6EVX - chains A and B of the 12 polymer chains in the assembly; structure by electron microscopy, 4.20 A resolution (low resolution: residue-level contacts below are approximate; hydrogen-bond / salt-bridge calls are withheld).

Chain A:
Protein: Tubulin alpha-1B chain
Source organism: Sus scrofa
UniProtKB: Q2XVP4 (TBA1B_PIG); numbering as in UniProt (aligned over 1-451)
Sequence (451 residues; numbered 1 to 451; the number before each row is that of its first residue):
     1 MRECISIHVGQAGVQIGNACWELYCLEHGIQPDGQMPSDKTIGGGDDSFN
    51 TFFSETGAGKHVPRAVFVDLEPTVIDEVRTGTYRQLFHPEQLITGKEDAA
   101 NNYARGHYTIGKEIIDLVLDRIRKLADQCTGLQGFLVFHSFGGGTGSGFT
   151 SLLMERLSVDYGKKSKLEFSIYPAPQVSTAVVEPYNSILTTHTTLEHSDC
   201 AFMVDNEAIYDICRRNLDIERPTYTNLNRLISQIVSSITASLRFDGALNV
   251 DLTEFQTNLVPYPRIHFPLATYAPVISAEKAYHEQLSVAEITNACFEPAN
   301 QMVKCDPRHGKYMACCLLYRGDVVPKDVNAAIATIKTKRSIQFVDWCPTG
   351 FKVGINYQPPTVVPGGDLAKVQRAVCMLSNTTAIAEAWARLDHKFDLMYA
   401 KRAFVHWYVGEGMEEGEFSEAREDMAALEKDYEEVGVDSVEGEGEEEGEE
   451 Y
Unresolved in the structure: 38-46, 442-451
Bound ions: Mg2+: Glu71 (together with GTP)
Ligand contacts: GTP: Gly10, Gln11, Ala12, Gln15, Ile16, Asp69, Glu71, Asp98, Ala99, Ala100, Asn101, Ser140, Gly143, Gly144, Thr145, Gly146, Thr179, Glu183, Asn206, Tyr224, Leu227, Asn228, Ile231
Curated features (UniProtKB/Swiss-Prot):
  - motif: Met1 to Cys4 (MREC motif)
  - active site: Glu254
  - binding site (GTP): Gly10, Gln11, Ala12, Gln15, Glu71, Ala99, Ser140, Gly143, Gly144, Thr145, Gly146, Thr179, Glu183, Asn206, Tyr224, Asn228, Leu252
  - binding site (Mg(2+)): Glu71
  - site: Tyr451 (Involved in polymerization)
  - modified residue: Lys40 (N6,N6,N6-trimethyllysine), Ser48 (Phosphoserine), Ser232 (Phosphoserine), Tyr282 (3'-nitrotyrosine), Arg339 (Omega-N-methylarginine), Ser439 (Phosphoserine), Glu443 (5-glutamyl polyglutamate), Glu445 (5-glutamyl polyglutamate), Tyr451 (3'-nitrotyrosine)
  - cross-link (Glycyl lysine isopeptide (Lys-Gly)): Lys326 (interchain with G-Cter in ubiquitin), Lys370 (interchain with G-Cter in ubiquitin)
From the paper describing this entry:
  - conformationally variable residues: Gly57

Chain B:
Protein: Tubulin beta chain
Source organism: Sus scrofa
UniProtKB: P02554 (TBB_PIG); numbering as in UniProt (aligned over 1-445)
Sequence (445 residues; each row starts with the number of its first residue):
     1 MREIVHIQAGQCGNQIGAKFWEVISDEHGIDPTGSYHGDSDLQLERINVY
    51 YNEAAGNKYVPRAILVDLEPGTMDSVRSGPFGQIFRPDNFVFGQSGAGNN
   101 WAKGHYTEGAELVDSVLDVVRKESESCDCLQGFQLTHSLGGGTGSGMGTL
   151 LISKIREEYPDRIMNTFSVVPSPKVSDTVVEPYNATLSVHQLVENTDETY
   201 CIDNEALYDICFRTLKLTTPTYGDLNHLVSATMSGVTTCLRFPGQLNADL
   251 RKLAVNMVPFPRLHFFMPGFAPLTSRGSQQYRALTVPELTQQMFDAKNMM
   301 AACDPRHGRYLTVAAVFRGRMSMKEVDEQMLNVQNKNSSYFVEWIPNNVK
   351 TAVCDIPPRGLKMSATFIGNSTAIQELFKRISEQFTAMFRRKAFLHWYTG
   401 EGMDEMEFTEAESNMNDLVSEYQQYQDATADEQGEFEEEGEEDEA
Unresolved in the structure: 430-445
Ligand contacts: GDP (guanosine-5'-diphosphate): Gly10, Gln11, Cys12, Gln15, Ala97, Ser138, Gly141, Gly142, Thr143, Gly144, Val169, Asp177, Thr178, Asn204, Tyr222, Asn226
Curated features (UniProtKB/Swiss-Prot):
  - motif: Met1 to Ile4 (MREI motif)
  - binding site (GTP): Gln11, Glu69, Ser138, Gly142, Thr143, Gly144, Asn204, Asn226
  - binding site (Mg(2+)): Glu69
  - modified residue: Ser40 (Phosphoserine), Lys58 (N6-acetyllysine), Ser172 (Phosphoserine), Thr285 (Phosphothreonine), Thr290 (Phosphothreonine), Arg318 (Omega-N-methylarginine), Glu438 (5-glutamyl polyglutamate)
  - cross-link (Glycyl lysine isopeptide (Lys-Gly)): Lys58 (interchain with G-Cter in ubiquitin), Lys324 (interchain with G-Cter in ubiquitin)
  - natural variant: His37 (H37V: In 2nd form), Asn48 (N48S: In 2nd form), Ala55 to Asn57 (sequence variant, change not given here; In 2nd form), Ser275 (S275A: In 2nd form)

How chain A and chain B interact:
Contacting residue pairs - 54 pairs, chain A then chain B:
  Arg2(A) - Pro70(B)
  Arg2(A) - Gly71(B)
  Asp245(A) - Gly71(B)
  Leu248(A) - Asp177(B)
  Asn249(A) - Gln11(B)
  Thr253(A) - Gly98(B)
  Thr253(A) - Lys103(B)
  Glu254(A) - Gly98(B)
  Glu254(A) - Asn99(B)
  Gln256(A) - Trp397(B)
  Thr257(A) - Gly98(B)
  Thr257(A) - Asn99(B)
  Thr257(A) - Phe394(B)
  Asn258(A) - Asn99(B)
  Asn258(A) - Val179(B)
  Val260(A) - Phe394(B)
  Val260(A) - Trp397(B)
  Pro261(A) - Phe394(B)
  Pro261(A) - His396(B)
  Tyr262(A) - Arg391(B)
  Pro263(A) - His396(B)
  Val324(A) - Thr219(B)
  Val324(A) - Pro220(B)
  Pro325(A) - Tyr208(B)
  Pro325(A) - Pro220(B)
  Pro325(A) - Tyr222(B)
  Lys326(A) - Tyr208(B)
  Lys326(A) - Phe212(B)
  Lys326(A) - Pro220(B)
  Asn329(A) - Val175(B)
  Asn329(A) - Glu205(B)
  Asn329(A) - Tyr208(B)
  Ile332(A) - Val175(B)
  Lys336(A) - Lys174(B)
  Trp346(A) - Met388(B)
  Trp346(A) - Arg391(B)
  Trp346(A) - Ala393(B)
  Trp346(A) - Phe394(B)
  Pro348(A) - Gln384(B)
  Thr349(A) - Ser176(B)
  Thr349(A) - Val179(B)
  Thr349(A) - Pro182(B)
  Thr349(A) - Gln384(B)
  Gly350(A) - Ser176(B)
  Phe351(A) - Ser176(B)
  Phe351(A) - Asp177(B)
  Phe351(A) - Thr178(B)
  Phe351(A) - Val179(B)
  Lys352(A) - Asn99(B)
  Lys352(A) - Asp177(B)
  Val353(A) - Asp177(B)
  Val435(A) - Arg391(B)
  Val437(A) - Arg391(B)
  Ser439(A) - Arg391(B)
Also at the interface, not in a pair above, chain A (34 interface residues in all): Ala247, Asp251, Ala314, Glu434, Asp438
Also at the interface, not in a pair above, chain B (33 interface residues in all): Gln15, Glu69, Ser75, Val180, Glu181, Ala387, Lys392
Interface features reported in the paper:
  - residue pairs: Lys336(A)-Lys174(B) (hydrogen bond)

In short:
34 residues of chain A face 33 of chain B across their interface. The paper describes a hydrogen bond between
Lys336(A) and Lys174(B). Chain A binds GTP. Bound to chain B: GDP. The paper reports conformational
variability at Gly57(A).
Here chain A is Tubulin alpha-1B chain and chain B is Tubulin beta chain, both from Sus scrofa. Entry 6EVX
(Cryo-EM structure of GDP.Pi-microtubule rapidly co-polymerised with doublecortin) was determined by electron
microscopy together with 6EVW, 6EVY, 6EVZ and 6EW0 from the same study.
